Entry 3MRS (X-ray diffraction, 2.40 A resolution); this record covers chain A.

[Chain A]
Protein: Shikimate kinase
From: Helicobacter pylori
Notes: EC 2.7.1.71
UniProt: P56073 (AROK_HELPY); numbering as in UniProt (aligned over 1-162)
Amino-acid sequence (168 residues; row label = number of the first residue in the row; numbers below 1 keep their minus sign (His-5 is residue -5)):
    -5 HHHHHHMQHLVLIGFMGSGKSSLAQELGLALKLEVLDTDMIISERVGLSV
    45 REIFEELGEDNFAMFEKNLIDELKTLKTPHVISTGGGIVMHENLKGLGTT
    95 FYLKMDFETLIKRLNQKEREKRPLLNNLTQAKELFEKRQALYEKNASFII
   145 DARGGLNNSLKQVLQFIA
Not modelled in the structure: -5 to 0, 109-121
Construct notes: expression tag (-5 to 0); engineered mutation Ala57 (Arg in P56073)
UniProt features mapped onto this chain:
  - region: Asn109 to Thr123 (LID domain)
  - binding site (ATP): Gly11 to Ser16, Arg116
  - binding site (Mg(2+)): Ser15
  - binding site (substrate): Asp33, Gly80, Arg132
Reported in the primary citation:
  - contacts within the chain: Glu53-Arg132 (hydrogen bond)
  - conformationally variable residues (domain motion): Ser43 to Leu63
  - mutagenesis - D33A, D33E, F48A, R116A, R116K, R132A, R132K: abolished catalytic activity
  - mutagenesis - M10A, F48Y: decreased catalytic activity
  - mutagenesis - M10A (Tm = 55 degC): increased stability
  - mutagenesis - D33A (Tm = 41 degC): decreased stability
  - mutagenesis - F48A: abolished binding to shikimate
  - mutagenesis - M10A (Kd 34 uM), F48Y (Kd 5.2 uM): decreased binding to shikimate
  - mutagenesis - E114A (Kd 0.33 uM): unchanged binding to shikimate
  - mutagenesis - F48A, R132A, R132K: abolished binding to NSC162535
  - catalytic residues: Arg116 (citing earlier work)
  - catalytic residues: Asp33 (proposed by the authors, not directly observed)
  - mutagenesis - E114A: unchanged binding to NSC162535

[Overview]
From UniProt: 7 ATP-binding residues, Mg2+-binding residue Ser15 and 3 substrate-binding residues. The paper
reports catalytic residues Arg116 and Asp33; D33A, D33E and F48A, among others, abolish catalytic activity; 10
substitutions were tested in all.
Chain A is Shikimate kinase (Helicobacter pylori); the structure, Crystal structure of shikimate kinase mutant
(R57A) from Helicobacter pylori, was determined by X-ray diffraction, deposited together with 3N2E, 3MUF and
3HR7.
